PDB entry 7O14 | electron microscopy, 3.80 A resolution | chains E and A of the 5 polymer chains in the assembly

== Chain E ==
Protein: Probable ABC transporter permease protein NosY
Organism: Pseudomonas stutzeri ATCC 14405
UniProtKB: P19845 (NOSY_PSEST); residues 1-276 here = UniProt positions 1-276
Amino-acid sequence (276 residues; numbered 1 to 276; the number before each row is that of its first residue):
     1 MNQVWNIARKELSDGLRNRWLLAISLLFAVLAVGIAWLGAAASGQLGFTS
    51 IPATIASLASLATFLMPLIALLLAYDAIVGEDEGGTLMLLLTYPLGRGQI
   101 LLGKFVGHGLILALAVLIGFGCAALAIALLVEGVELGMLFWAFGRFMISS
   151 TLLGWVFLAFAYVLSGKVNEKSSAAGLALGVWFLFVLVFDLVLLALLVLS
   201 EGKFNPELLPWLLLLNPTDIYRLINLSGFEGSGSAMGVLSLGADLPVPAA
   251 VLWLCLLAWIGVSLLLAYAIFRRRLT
Not modelled in the structure: 1, 43-50, 228-244, 275-276

== Chain A ==
Protein: Probable ABC transporter binding protein NosD
Organism: Pseudomonas stutzeri ATCC 14405
UniProtKB: P19843 (NOSD_PSEST); numbering as in UniProt (aligned over 1-436)
Amino-acid sequence (436 residues; row label = number of the first residue in the row):
     1 MFKAQATFSRYSAAVSLLLLFSGAAQAAPQSITTLPLQPDGENRWRLPAG
    51 EYQGQFTIEQPMQLRCEPGAVIQSQGQGSSLLISAPDVLVEGCTLYEWGS
   101 DLTAMDSAVFILPAAERAQISNNRMRGPGFGVFVDGTRDVQVIGNEIDGD
   151 AGVRSQDRGNGIHLFAVSGARVLHNHVRNARDGIYIDTSNGNHLEGNVIE
   201 DVRYGVHYMFANENSLIDNVTRRTRTGYALMQSRKLTVTGNRSEQDQNYG
   251 ILMNYITYSTITGNFVSDVQRGDTGGDSMISGGEGKALFIYNSLFNTIEN
   301 NHFEKSSLGIHLTAGSEDNRISGNAFVGNQQQVKYVASRTQEWSVDGRGN
   351 YWSDYLGWDRNNDGLGDIAYEPNDNVDRLLWLYPQVRLLMNSPSIEVLRW
   401 VQRAFPVIKSPGVQDSHPLMKLPTEKLLTEKQEPTS
Not modelled in the structure: 1-27, 430-436
Bound ions: Mg2+: Asp359, Asn361, Asp363, Leu365, Asp367

== Interface between chain E and chain A ==
Pairs across the interface - 25 pairs, chain E then chain A:
  Ala56(E) with Asn391(A), hydrogen bond (backbone-side chain)
  Ala59(E) with Asn391(A)
  Ser60(E) with Asn391(A); Glu396(A)
  Thr63(E) with Pro393(A)
  Phe64(E) with Pro393(A), hydrophobic
  Val186(E) with Pro393(A), hydrophobic
  Leu187(E) with Ser394(A)
  Asp190(E) with Leu389(A); Ser392(A), hydrogen bond; Ser394(A)
  Leu191(E) with Ser394(A); Leu398(A), hydrophobic
  Leu194(E) with Val386(A), hydrophobic; Leu389(A), hydrophobic; Ile395(A), hydrophobic; Leu398(A), hydrophobic
  Leu197(E) with Val386(A), hydrophobic
  Val198(E) with Leu379(A), hydrophobic; Tyr383(A), hydrophobic
  Pro206(E) with Gln385(A)
  Arg222(E) with Leu388(A), hydrogen bond (side chain-backbone); Leu389(A); Asn391(A); Ser392(A)
Other interface residues (no listed pair), chain E (21 interface residues in all): Ser57, Leu193, Leu209, Pro210, Leu213, Leu226, Leu245
Other interface residues (no listed pair), chain A (14 interface residues in all): Val397

== Summary ==
21 residues of chain E face 14 of chain A across their interface, with 3 hydrogen bonds. Polar contacts
include Ala56(E)-Asn391(A), Asp190(E)-Ser392(A) and Arg222(E)-Leu388(A). Asp359(A), Asn361(A), Asp363(A),
Leu365(A) and Asp367(A) form the Mg2+ site.
Chain E is Probable ABC transporter permease protein NosY and chain A is Probable ABC transporter binding
protein NosD, both from Pseudomonas stutzeri ATCC 14405; the structure, ABC transporter NosDFY,
nucleotide-free in lipid nanodisc, R-domain 1, was determined by electron microscopy, deposited together with
7O0Y, 7O0Z, 7O10, 7O11, 7O12, 7O13 and 10 further entries.
